9JGH - chains A and J of the 15 polymer chains in the assembly; structure by electron microscopy, 3.70 A resolution.

[Chain A (and J)]
Protein: tube tail protein
Organism: Bacillus subtilis
Notes: chain J of this document is another copy of the same molecule, construct and numbering; everything in this record applies to it too
Reference sequence: A0A162TY69 (A0A162TY69_BACIU); numbering as in UniProt (aligned over 1-264)
Sequence (270 residues; row label = number of the first residue in the row):
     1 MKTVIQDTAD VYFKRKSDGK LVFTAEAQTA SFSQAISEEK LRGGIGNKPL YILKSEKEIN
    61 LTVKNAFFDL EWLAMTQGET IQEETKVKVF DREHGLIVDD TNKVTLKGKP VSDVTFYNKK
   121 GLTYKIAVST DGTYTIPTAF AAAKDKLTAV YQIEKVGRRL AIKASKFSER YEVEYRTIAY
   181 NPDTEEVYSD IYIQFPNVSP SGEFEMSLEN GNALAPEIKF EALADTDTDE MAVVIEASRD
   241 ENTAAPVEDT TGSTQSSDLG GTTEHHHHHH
Not modelled in the structure: 17-21, 78-154, 180-188, 238-270 (chain J: 242-270)
Differences from the reference sequence: expression tag (265-270)

[Interface between chain A and chain J]
Residue-residue contacts - 7 pairs, chain A then chain J:
  Arg-42(A) with Gln-28(J), hydrogen bond (backbone-side chain)
  Gly-44(A) with Thr-8(J)
  Ile-45(A) with Asp-7(J); Thr-8(J)
  Asp-227(A) with His-94(J), salt bridge; Gly-95(J); Lys-146(J)
Also at the interface, not in a pair above, chain A (5 interface residues in all): Thr-226

[In short]
Chain A and chain J form an interface of 5 and 6 residues respectively; the contacts include 1 hydrogen bond
and 1 salt bridge. Polar contacts include Asp-227(A)/His-94(J) and Arg-42(A)/Gln-28(J).
Chain A and chain J are both tube tail protein (Bacillus subtilis); the structure, cryo-EM structure of the
TTP polymer at the tube's end, was determined by electron microscopy, deposited together with 9JGI.
